PDB entry 9FNN | electron microscopy, 2.85 A resolution | chains R and W of the 15 polymer chains in the assembly

== Chain R ==
Molecule: Protein YhjR
From: Escherichia coli
Notes: engineered mutation(s): His-tagged at N-terminus
Chain sequence (77 residues; each row starts with the number of its first residue; numbers below 1 keep their minus sign (Met-14 is residue -14)):
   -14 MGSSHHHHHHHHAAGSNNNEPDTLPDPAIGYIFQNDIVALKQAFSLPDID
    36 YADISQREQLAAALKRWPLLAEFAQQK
Unresolved in the structure: -14 to 31, 61-62

== Chain W ==
Molecule: Cell division protein
From: Escherichia coli
Reference sequence: A0A0B1KWQ0 (A0A0B1KWQ0_ECOLX); residue numbers follow UniProt; this construct covers 1-250
Chain sequence (250 residues; each row starts with the number of its first residue):
     1 MAVLGLQGVRGGVGTTTITAALAWSLQMLGENVLVVDACPDNLLRLSFNV
    51 DFTHRQGWARAMLDGQDWRDAGLRYTSQLDLLPFGQLSIEEQENPQHWQT
   101 RLSDICSGLQQLKASGRYQWILIDLPRDASQITHQLLSLCDHSLAIVNVD
   151 ANCHIRLHQQALPDGAHILINNFRIGSQVQDDIYQLWLQSQRRLLPMLIH
   201 RDEAMAECLAAKQPVGEYRSDALAAEEILTLANWCLLNYSGLKTPVGSKS
Unresolved in the structure: 1, 242-250
Bound ions: Mg2+: Thr16 (together with ATP)
Ligand contacts:
  - ATP (adenosine-5'-triphosphate), molecule 1: Arg10, Asp150, Ala151, Asn152, Arg156
  - ATP, molecule 2: Gly11, Gly12, Val13, Gly14, Thr15, Thr16, Thr17, Asp41, Asn171, Asn172, Ile199, His200, Arg201, Asp202, Met205, Ala206, Leu209

== Chain R / chain W interface ==
Pairs across the interface (22):
  Pro32(R) - Leu157(W)
  Pro32(R) - Leu162(W)  hydrophobic
  Asp33(R) - Ser190(W)
  Asp33(R) - Arg192(W)
  Asp33(R) - Arg193(W)
  Ile34(R) - Gln191(W)
  Asp35(R) - Ser190(W)
  Asp35(R) - Arg192(W)  salt bridge
  Tyr36(R) - His154(W)
  Tyr36(R) - His158(W)  hydrogen bond
  Tyr36(R) - Ser190(W)
  Arg42(R) - Gln189(W)
  Leu45(R) - Leu186(W)  hydrophobic
  Ala48(R) - Asp182(W)
  Arg51(R) - Gln178(W)
  Trp52(R) - Asp182(W)  hydrogen bond
  Leu54(R) - Ile155(W)  hydrophobic
  Leu55(R) - His154(W)
  Leu55(R) - Ile183(W)  hydrophobic
  Leu55(R) - Leu186(W)  hydrophobic
  Phe58(R) - His154(W)
  Phe58(R) - Ile155(W)  hydrophobic
Also at the interface, not in a pair above, chain R (15 interface residues in all): Ile39, Leu49
Also at the interface, not in a pair above, chain W (18 interface residues in all): Ala151, Gln160, Val179, Gln185

== In short ==
15 residues of chain R and 18 residues of chain W are in contact; the contacts include 2 hydrogen bonds and 1
salt bridge. Polar contacts include Asp35(R)-Arg192(W), Tyr36(R)-His158(W) and Trp52(R)-Asp182(W). Ligands of
chain W: ATP.
Here chain R is Protein YhjR and chain W is Cell division protein, both from Escherichia coli. Entry 9FNN
(Cryo-EM structure of the c-di-GMP-saturated 'crown'less Bcs macrocomplex for cellulose secretion in E. coli)
was determined by electron microscopy together with 9FMV, 9FMZ, 9FO7, 9FP0 and 9FP2 from the same study.
